Entry 2A26 (X-ray diffraction, 1.20 A resolution); this record covers chains A and B.

# Chain A (and B)
Protein: Calcyclin-binding protein
Source organism: Homo sapiens
Notes: fragment: N-terminal domain (residues 1-47); chain B of this document is another copy of the same molecule, construct and numbering; everything in this record applies to it too
UniProt: Q9HB71 (CYBP_HUMAN); residues 1-47 here = UniProt positions 1-47
Amino-acid sequence (50 residues; row label = number of the first residue in the row; numbers below 1 keep their minus sign (Gly-2 is residue -2)):
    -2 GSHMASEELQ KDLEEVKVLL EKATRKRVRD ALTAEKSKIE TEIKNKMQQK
Not modelled in the structure: -2 to -1 (chain B: -2, 45-47)
Construct notes: cloning artifact (-2 to 0)
Swiss-Prot annotation at these positions:
  - modified residue: Ala2 (N-acetylalanine), Ser3 (Phosphoserine), Lys8 (N6-acetyllysine), Lys19 (N6-acetyllysine), Ser34 (Phosphoserine)
  - mutagenesis: Lys23 to Arg26 (Abolishes interaction with SIAH1)

# How chain A and chain B interact
Residue-residue contacts (38; chain A residue first):
  Glu5(A) - Arg22(B)  salt bridge
  Leu6(A) - Arg24(B)
  Lys8(A) - Arg22(B)
  Asp9(A) - Arg22(B)  salt bridge
  Asp9(A) - Arg24(B)
  Asp9(A) - Val25(B)
  Glu12(A) - Ala20(B)
  Glu12(A) - Thr21(B)  hydrogen bond (side chain-backbone)
  Glu12(A) - Arg22(B)  hydrogen bond (side chain-backbone)
  Glu12(A) - Val25(B)
  Val13(A) - Val25(B)  hydrophobic
  Leu16(A) - Lys19(B)
  Leu16(A) - Ala20(B)  hydrophobic
  Leu16(A) - Val25(B)  hydrophobic
  Leu16(A) - Leu29(B)  hydrophobic
  Lys19(A) - Glu12(B)
  Lys19(A) - Leu16(B)
  Lys19(A) - Lys19(B)
  Ala20(A) - Glu12(B)
  Thr21(A) - Glu12(B)  hydrogen bond
  Arg22(A) - Glu5(B)  salt bridge
  Arg22(A) - Lys8(B)
  Arg22(A) - Asp9(B)  salt bridge
  Arg22(A) - Glu12(B)  hydrogen bond (backbone-side chain)
  Arg24(A) - Leu6(B)
  Arg24(A) - Asp9(B)  salt bridge
  Arg24(A) - Glu32(B)  salt bridge
  Arg24(A) - Ile36(B)
  Arg24(A) - Glu39(B)  salt bridge
  Val25(A) - Glu12(B)
  Val25(A) - Val13(B)  hydrophobic
  Val25(A) - Leu16(B)  hydrophobic
  Ala28(A) - Glu32(B)
  Glu32(A) - Arg24(B)  salt bridge
  Glu32(A) - Ala28(B)
  Lys35(A) - Arg24(B)
  Ile36(A) - Arg24(B)
  Glu39(A) - Arg24(B)  salt bridge
Other interface residues (no listed pair), chain A (19 interface residues in all): Leu29
Other interface residues (no listed pair), chain B (19 interface residues in all): Met1

# Summary
The chain A/chain B interface involves 19 residues from each chain; the contacts include 4 hydrogen bonds and
9 salt bridges. Polar pairs include Glu5(A)-Arg22(B), Asp9(A)-Arg22(B) and Arg24(A)-Asp9(B). Curated
annotation (UniProt) lists 4 mutagenesis sites on chain A.
Chain A and chain B are both Calcyclin-binding protein (Homo sapiens); the structure, Crystal structure of the
N-terminal, dimerization domain of Siah Interacting Protein, was determined by X-ray diffraction together with
2A25 from the same study.
